8T8P - chains J and O of the 33 polymer chains in the assembly; structure by electron microscopy, 3.40 A resolution.

Chain J (and O):
Molecule: Flagellar M-ring protein
Organism: Salmonella enterica subsp. enterica serovar Typhimurium
Notes: chain O of this document is another copy of the same molecule, construct and numbering; everything in this record applies to it too
UniProtKB: P15928 (FLIF_SALTY); numbering as in UniProt (aligned over 1-560)
Chain sequence (560 residues; row label = number of the first residue in the row):
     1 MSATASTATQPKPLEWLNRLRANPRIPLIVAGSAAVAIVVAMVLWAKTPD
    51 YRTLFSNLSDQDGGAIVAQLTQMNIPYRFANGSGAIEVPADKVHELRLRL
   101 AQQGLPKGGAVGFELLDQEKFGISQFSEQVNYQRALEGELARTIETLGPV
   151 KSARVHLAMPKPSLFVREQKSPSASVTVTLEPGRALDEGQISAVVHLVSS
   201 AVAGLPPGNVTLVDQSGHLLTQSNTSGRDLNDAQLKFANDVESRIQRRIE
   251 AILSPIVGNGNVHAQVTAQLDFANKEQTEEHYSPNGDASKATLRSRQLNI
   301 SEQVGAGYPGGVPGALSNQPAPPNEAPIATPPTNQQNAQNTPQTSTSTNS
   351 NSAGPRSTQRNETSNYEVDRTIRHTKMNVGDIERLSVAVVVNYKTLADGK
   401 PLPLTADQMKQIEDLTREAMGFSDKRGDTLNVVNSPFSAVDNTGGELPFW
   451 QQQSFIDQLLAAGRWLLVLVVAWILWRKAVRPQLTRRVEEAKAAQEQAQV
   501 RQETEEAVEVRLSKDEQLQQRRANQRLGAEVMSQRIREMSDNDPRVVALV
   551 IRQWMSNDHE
Unresolved in the structure: 1-124, 161-170, 305-354, 439-560

Interface between chain J and chain O:
Contacting residue pairs (152):
  Phe-126(J) with Glu-128(O); Gln-129(O)
  Val-130(J) with Tyr-132(O), hydrophobic
  Gln-133(J) with Tyr-132(O), hydrogen bond
  Glu-137(J) with Glu-139(O)
  Arg-154(J) with Arg-142(O); Thr-143(O)
  His-156(J) with Glu-139(O), salt bridge; Leu-140(O); Thr-143(O); Ala-201(O)
  Ala-158(J) with Ala-201(O); Val-202(O); Ala-203(O)
  Pro-160(J) with Ala-203(O), hydrophobic
  Ser-171(J) with Ala-203(O); Gly-204(O)
  Ser-173(J) with Ser-200(O), hydrogen bond (side chain-backbone); Val-202(O), hydrogen bond (side chain-backbone); Ala-203(O)
  Ala-174(J) with Ser-200(O), hydrogen bond (backbone-backbone)
  Ser-175(J) with His-196(O); Leu-197(O), hydrogen bond (side chain-backbone); Ser-200(O), hydrogen bond; Ala-201(O), hydrogen bond (side chain-backbone)
  Thr-177(J) with Thr-143(O); Leu-197(O)
  Asn-209(J) with Ser-200(O)
  Thr-211(J) with His-196(O); Leu-197(O); Ser-200(O)
  Val-213(J) with Ala-193(O); Leu-197(O), hydrophobic
  Gln-215(J) with Leu-147(O); Gly-148(O), hydrogen bond (backbone-backbone)
  Ser-216(J) with Leu-147(O); Gln-190(O), hydrogen bond (backbone-side chain)
  Gly-217(J) with Leu-147(O); Gln-190(O); Ala-193(O)
  His-218(J) with Gln-190(O)
  Leu-219(J) with Ser-192(O); Ala-193(O), hydrophobic; His-196(O)
  Asn-224(J) with His-196(O)
  Thr-225(J) with His-196(O)
  Gly-227(J) with Leu-230(O)
  Arg-228(J) with Ala-233(O), hydrogen bond (side chain-backbone); Phe-237(O)
  Asn-231(J) with Phe-237(O); Val-379(O)
  Asp-232(J) with Phe-237(O)
  Gln-234(J) with Asn-378(O), hydrogen bond
  Leu-235(J) with Phe-237(O), hydrophobic; Asp-240(O); Val-241(O), hydrophobic; Arg-244(O)
  Lys-236(J) with Arg-244(O)
  Asn-239(J) with Arg-244(O)
  Glu-242(J) with Arg-248(O), salt bridge
  His-263(J) with Pro-255(O)
  Gln-265(J) with Arg-248(O); Ala-251(O); Ile-252(O)
  Val-266(J) with Arg-248(O), hydrogen bond (backbone-side chain)
  Thr-267(J) with Arg-248(O), hydrogen bond; Ala-419(O), hydrogen bond (side chain-backbone); Met-420(O); Gly-421(O)
  Gln-269(J) with Arg-426(O)
  Phe-272(J) with Asn-378(O)
  Ala-273(J) with Lys-376(O); Met-377(O), hydrophobic; Asn-378(O)
  Asn-274(J) with Thr-375(O); Lys-376(O), hydrogen bond (backbone-backbone)
  Lys-275(J) with Arg-373(O); His-374(O); Thr-375(O)
  Glu-276(J) with Arg-373(O); His-374(O), hydrogen bond (backbone-backbone)
  Gln-277(J) with Thr-371(O); Ile-372(O); Arg-373(O), hydrogen bond
  Thr-278(J) with Arg-370(O); Thr-371(O); Ile-372(O), hydrogen bond (backbone-backbone)
  Glu-279(J) with Arg-370(O); Thr-371(O)
  Glu-280(J) with Asp-369(O); Arg-370(O), salt bridge
  Tyr-282(J) with Thr-292(O); Glu-367(O), hydrogen bond; Val-368(O); Asp-369(O), hydrogen bond (backbone-side chain)
  Ser-283(J) with Thr-292(O)
  Pro-284(J) with Ser-289(O); Lys-290(O); Ala-291(O); Thr-292(O)
  Asn-285(J) with Ala-291(O), hydrogen bond (backbone-backbone); Thr-292(O); Leu-293(O), hydrogen bond (side chain-backbone)
  Gly-286(J) with Ala-291(O)
  Pro-355(J) with Val-304(O)
  Arg-356(J) with Glu-302(O); Gln-303(O); Val-304(O), hydrogen bond (backbone-backbone)
  Ser-357(J) with Glu-302(O); Gln-303(O)
  Thr-358(J) with Ser-301(O); Glu-302(O), hydrogen bond (backbone-backbone)
  Gln-359(J) with Ile-300(O)
  Arg-360(J) with Leu-298(O); Asn-299(O); Ile-300(O), hydrogen bond (backbone-backbone)
  Asn-361(J) with Leu-298(O); Asn-299(O)
  Glu-362(J) with Arg-296(O); Gln-297(O); Leu-298(O), hydrogen bond (backbone-backbone)
  Thr-363(J) with Arg-296(O); Gln-297(O)
  Ser-364(J) with Ser-295(O); Arg-296(O), hydrogen bond (backbone-backbone)
  Asn-365(J) with Arg-294(O); Ser-295(O), hydrogen bond
  Tyr-366(J) with Leu-293(O); Arg-294(O), hydrogen bond (backbone-backbone)
  Glu-367(J) with Arg-294(O), salt bridge
  Val-368(J) with Thr-292(O); Leu-293(O); Arg-294(O)
  Arg-384(J) with Gly-421(O), hydrogen bond (side chain-backbone); Phe-422(O); Ser-423(O)
  Ser-386(J) with Glu-418(O), hydrogen bond (side chain-backbone); Gly-421(O)
  Ala-388(J) with Ile-252(O); Leu-415(O), hydrophobic
  Val-390(J) with Ile-252(O), hydrophobic; Ile-256(O), hydrophobic; Leu-415(O), hydrophobic
  Thr-429(J) with Glu-418(O), hydrogen bond
  Asn-431(J) with Asp-414(O); Glu-418(O)
  Val-433(J) with Leu-415(O), hydrophobic
  Ser-435(J) with Gln-411(O), hydrogen bond
  Pro-436(J) with Pro-255(O); Ile-256(O)
  Phe-437(J) with Pro-255(O)
  Ser-438(J) with Pro-255(O)
Also at the interface, not in a pair above, chain J (85 interface residues in all): Gln-125, Val-155, Leu-157, Val-176, Thr-179, Asp-214, His-281, Val-387, Val-389
Also at the interface, not in a pair above, chain O (78 interface residues in all): Gln-125, Thr-146, Pro-149, Gly-189, Val-194, Pro-207, Gln-234, Phe-272, Ala-288

Summary:
Chain J and chain O form an interface of 85 and 78 residues respectively; the contacts include 33 hydrogen
bonds and 4 salt bridges. Polar contacts include His-156(J)/Glu-139(O), Glu-242(J)/Arg-248(O) and
Glu-280(J)/Arg-370(O).
Chain J and chain O are both Flagellar M-ring protein (Salmonella enterica subsp. enterica serovar
Typhimurium); the structure, 33-mer FliF MS-ring from Salmonella, was determined by electron microscopy (same
publication as 8VIB, 8VID, 8VKQ and 8VKR).
